1U3Z - chain A; structure by X-ray diffraction, 1.90 A resolution.

Chain A:
Name: Nuclear factor NF-kappa-B p105 subunit
Organism: Mus musculus
Notes: fragment: dimerization domain
Reference sequence: P25799 (NFKB1_MOUSE); residues 245-350 here = UniProt positions 245-350
Sequence (106 residues; numbered 245 to 350; the number before each row is that of its first residue):
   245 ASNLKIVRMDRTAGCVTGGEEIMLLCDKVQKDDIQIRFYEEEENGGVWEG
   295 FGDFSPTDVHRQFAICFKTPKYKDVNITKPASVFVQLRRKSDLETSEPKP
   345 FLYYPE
Disordered / not traced: 245-246
Sequence notes: engineered mutation M267 (Tyr in P25799), C310 (Val in P25799)
UniProt features mapped onto this chain:
  - modified residue: S335 (Phosphoserine)
  - cross-link: K323 (Glycyl lysine isopeptide (Lys-Gly) (interchain with G-Cter in SUMO2))

In short:
Chain A is Nuclear factor NF-kappa-B p105 subunit (Mus musculus); the structure, Crystal structure of MLAC
mutant of dimerisation domain of NF-kB p50 transcription factor, was determined by X-ray diffraction together
with 1U36, 1U3J, 1U3Y, 1U41 and 1U42 from the same study.
